Entry 4LI2 (X-ray diffraction, 3.19 A resolution); this record covers chains A and B.

# Chain A
Molecule: Leucine-rich repeat-containing G-protein coupled receptor 4
From: Xenopus (Silurana) tropicalis
Notes: fragment: extracellular domain residues 23-454
Reference sequence: B0BLW3 (LGR4_XENTR); residues 24-455 here correspond to UniProt positions 23-454 (UniProt number = residue number - 1)
Sequence (432 residues; row label = number of the first residue in the row):
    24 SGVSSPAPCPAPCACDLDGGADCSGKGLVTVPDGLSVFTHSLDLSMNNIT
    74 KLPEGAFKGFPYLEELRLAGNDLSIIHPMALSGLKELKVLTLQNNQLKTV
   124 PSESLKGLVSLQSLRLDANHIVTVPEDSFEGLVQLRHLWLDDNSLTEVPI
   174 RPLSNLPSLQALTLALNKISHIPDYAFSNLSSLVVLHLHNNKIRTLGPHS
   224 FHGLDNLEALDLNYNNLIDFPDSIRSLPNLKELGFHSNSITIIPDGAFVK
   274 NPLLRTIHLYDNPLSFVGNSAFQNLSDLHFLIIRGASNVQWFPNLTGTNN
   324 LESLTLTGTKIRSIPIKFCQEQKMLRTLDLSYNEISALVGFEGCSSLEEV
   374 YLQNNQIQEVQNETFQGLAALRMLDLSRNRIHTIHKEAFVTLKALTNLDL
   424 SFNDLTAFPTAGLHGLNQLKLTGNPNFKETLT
Unresolved in the structure: 24-30, 453-455
Differences from the reference sequence: engineered mutation S223 (Cys222 in B0BLW3)
Disulfides: C32-C38, C36-C46, C342-C367
UniProt features mapped onto this chain:
  - glycosylation (N-linked (GlcNAc...) asparagine): N202, N297, N317, N385

# Chain B
Molecule: R-spondin-1
From: Homo sapiens
Notes: fragment: FU 1 and FU 2 repeat residues 33-144
Reference sequence: Q2MKA7 (RSPO1_HUMAN); residue numbers follow UniProt; this construct covers 33-144
Sequence (112 residues; numbered 33 to 144; the number before each row is that of its first residue):
    33 SAEGSQACAKGCELCSEVNGCLKCSPKLFILLERNDIRQVGVCLPSCPPG
    83 YFDARNPDMNKCIKCKIEHCEACFSHNFCTKCKEGLYLHKGRCYPACPEG
   133 SSAANGTMECSS
Unresolved in the structure: 33-36, 66-70
Disulfides: C40-C47, C44-C53, C56-C75, C79-C94, C97-C105, C102-C111, C114-C125, C129-C142
UniProt features mapped onto this chain:
  - glycosylation: N137 (N-linked (GlcNAc...) asparagine)
  - mutagenesis: R66 (R66A: Strongly reduces activation of Wnt signaling; R66W: Reduces activation of Wnt signaling), R70 (R70C/E: Strongly reduces activation of Wnt signaling), Q71 (Q71E: No effect on activation of Wnt signaling; Q71R: Strongly reduces activation of Wnt signaling), G73 (G73E/R: Strongly reduces activation of Wnt signaling), R87 (R87A: Nearly abolishes activation of Wnt signaling), F106 (F106A: Abolishes activation of Wnt signaling. Abolishes LGR4 binding; F106E: Abolishes activation of Wnt signaling), F110 (F110A: Nearly abolishes activation of Wnt signaling; F110E: Abolishes activation of Wnt signaling), K122 (K122A: Strongly reduces affinity for LGR4), R124 (R124A: Strongly reduces affinity for LGR4), N137 (N137Q: Secretion of RSPO1 is decreased. Increased Wnt/beta-catenin signaling-enhancing effects)

# Interface between chain A and chain B
Contacting residue pairs (22):
  M69(A) with P77(B), hydrophobic
  Q116(A) with S78(B)
  N117(A) with K59(B)
  R138(A) with D85(B), salt bridge
  D140(A) with R87(B), salt bridge
  A141(A) with R87(B)
  H160(A) with F110(B); T112(B)
  W162(A) with F106(B), hydrophobic
  D164(A) with R87(B)
  D165(A) with K59(B), salt bridge
  L185(A) with F106(B)
  T186(A) with F106(B)
  L189(A) with R87(B)
  V208(A) with F106(B), hydrophobic; F110(B), hydrophobic
  H210(A) with F106(B); S107(B)
  N213(A) with N88(B); P89(B)
  E231(A) with K122(B), salt bridge
  E255(A) with N109(B)
Other interface residues (no listed pair), chain A (24 interface residues in all): Q135, L161, Q183, A184, V207, H212
Other interface residues (no listed pair), chain B (17 interface residues in all): P58, H108, K113, E141
Interface features reported in the paper:
  - pairs named by the authors: N117(A)-K59(B) (hydrogen bond), R138(A)-D85(B) (salt bridge), D140(A)-R87(B) (salt bridge), H160(A)-T112(B), D164(A)-R87(B) (salt bridge), D165(A)-K59(B) (salt bridge), E231(A)-K122(B) (salt bridge), E255(A)-N109(B) (hydrogen bond)
  - interface residues, chain A: H160(A), W162(A), V207(A), V208(A), H210(A)

# Summary
The interface between chain A and chain B involves 24 residues on one side and 17 on the other; the contacts
include 4 salt bridges. Among the polar pairs are R138(A)-D85(B), D140(A)-R87(B) and D165(A)-K59(B). The paper
describes hydrogen bonds between N117(A) and K59(B) and E255(A) and N109(B); salt bridges between R138(A) and
D85(B), D140(A) and R87(B) and D164(A) and R87(B) among others; a contact between H160(A) and T112(B). From
the paper: interface residues H160(A), W162(A) and V207(A) among others.
Chain A is Leucine-rich repeat-containing G-protein coupled receptor 4 (Xenopus (Silurana) tropicalis) and
chain B is R-spondin-1 (Homo sapiens); the structure, Crystal Structures of Lgr4 and its complex with
R-spondin1, was determined by X-ray diffraction together with 4LI1 from the same study.
